5VQT - chains A and B; structure by X-ray diffraction, 2.56 A resolution.

Chain A:
Name: Reverse transcriptase/ribonuclease H
From: Human immunodeficiency virus type 1 group M subtype B (isolate BH10)
Notes: EC 2.7.7.49, 2.7.7.7, 3.1.26.13
UniProt: P03366 (POL_HV1B1); residues 1-555 here correspond to UniProt positions 600-1154 (UniProt number = residue number + 599)
Amino-acid sequence (557 residues; row label = number of the first residue in the row; numbers below 1 keep their minus sign (Met-1 is residue -1)):
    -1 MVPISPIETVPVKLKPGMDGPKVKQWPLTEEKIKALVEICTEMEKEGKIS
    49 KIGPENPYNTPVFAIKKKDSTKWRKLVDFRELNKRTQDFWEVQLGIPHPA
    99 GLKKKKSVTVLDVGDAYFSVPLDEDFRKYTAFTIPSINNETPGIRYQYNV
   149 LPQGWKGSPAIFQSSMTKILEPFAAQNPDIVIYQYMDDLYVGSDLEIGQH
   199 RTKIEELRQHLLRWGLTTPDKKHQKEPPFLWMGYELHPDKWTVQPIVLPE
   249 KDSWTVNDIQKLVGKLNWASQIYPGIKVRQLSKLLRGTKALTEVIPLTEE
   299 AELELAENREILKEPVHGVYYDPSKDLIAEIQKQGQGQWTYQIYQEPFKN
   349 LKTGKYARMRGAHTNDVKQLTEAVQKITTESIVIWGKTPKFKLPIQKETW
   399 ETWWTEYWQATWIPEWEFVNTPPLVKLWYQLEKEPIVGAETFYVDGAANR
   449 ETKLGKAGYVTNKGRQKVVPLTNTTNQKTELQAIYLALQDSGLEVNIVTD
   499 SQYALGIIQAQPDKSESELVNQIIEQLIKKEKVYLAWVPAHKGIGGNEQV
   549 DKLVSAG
Unresolved in the structure: 64-70, 553-555
Sequence notes: expression tag (-1 to 0); engineered mutation Ala172 (Lys771 in P03366), Ala173 (Lys772 in P03366), Ser280 (Cys879 in P03366)
Ligand contacts: 2-chloro-N- (9K7; 2-chloro-N-(6-cyano-3-{2-[2-(2,4-dioxo-3,4-dihydropyrimidin-1(2H)-yl)ethoxy]phenoxy}-4-methylnaphthalen-1-yl)-N-methylacetamide): Pro95, Leu100, Lys101, Lys102, Lys103, Val106, Val179, Tyr181, Gln182, Tyr183, Tyr188, Val189, Gly190, Phe227, Leu228, Trp229, Leu234, His235, Pro236, Tyr318
Swiss-Prot annotation at these positions:
  - region: Phe227 to His235 (RT 'primer grip')
  - motif: Trp398 to Trp414 (Tryptophan repeat motif)
  - binding site (Mg(2+)): Asp110, Asp185, Asp186, Asp443, Glu478, Asp498, Asp549
  - site: Trp401 (Essential for RT p66/p51 heterodimerization), Trp414 (Essential for RT p66/p51 heterodimerization), Phe440, Tyr441 (Cleavage)

Chain B:
Name: p51 RT
From: Human immunodeficiency virus type 1 group M subtype B (isolate BH10)
UniProt: P03366 (POL_HV1B1); residues 1-428 here correspond to UniProt positions 600-1027 (UniProt number = residue number + 599)
Amino-acid sequence (428 residues; row label = number of the first residue in the row):
     1 PISPIETVPVKLKPGMDGPKVKQWPLTEEKIKALVEICTEMEKEGKISKI
    51 GPENPYNTPVFAIKKKDSTKWRKLVDFRELNKRTQDFWEVQLGIPHPAGL
   101 KKKKSVTVLDVGDAYFSVPLDEDFRKYTAFTIPSINNETPGIRYQYNVLP
   151 QGWKGSPAIFQSSMTKILEPFKKQNPDIVIYQYMDDLYVGSDLEIGQHRT
   201 KIEELRQHLLRWGLTTPDKKHQKEPPFLWMGYELHPDKWTVQPIVLPEKD
   251 SWTVNDIQKLVGKLNWASQIYPGIKVRQLSKLLRGTKALTEVIPLTEEAE
   301 LELAENREILKEPVHGVYYDPSKDLIAEIQKQGQGQWTYQIYQEPFKNLK
   351 TGKYARMRGAHTNDVKQLTEAVQKITTESIVIWGKTPKFKLPIQKETWET
   401 WWTEYWQATWIPEWEFVNTPPLVKLWYQ
Unresolved in the structure: 1-4, 89-93, 213-231
Sequence notes: engineered mutation Ser280 (Cys879 in P03366)
Swiss-Prot annotation at these positions:
  - region: Phe227 to His235 (RT 'primer grip')
  - motif: Trp398 to Trp414 (Tryptophan repeat motif)
  - binding site (Mg(2+)): Asp110, Asp185, Asp186
  - site (Essential for RT p66/p51 heterodimerization): Trp401, Trp414

Interface between chain A and chain B:
Pairs across the interface (104):
  Val8(A) - Glu53(B)
  Pro9(A) - Glu53(B)
  Gln85(A) - Glu53(B)  hydrogen bond (side chain-backbone)
  Asp86(A) - Lys20(B)  salt bridge
  Asp86(A) - Pro55(B)
  Phe87(A) - Pro52(B)
  Phe87(A) - Glu53(B)
  Trp88(A) - Pro52(B)  hydrogen bond (backbone-backbone)
  Trp88(A) - Asn54(B)
  Trp88(A) - Pro55(B)
  Trp88(A) - Asn57(B)
  Trp88(A) - Thr131(B)
  Trp88(A) - Arg143(B)
  Gly93(A) - Asn137(B)
  Ile94(A) - Asn137(B)
  Pro95(A) - Asn136(B)
  Pro95(A) - Asn137(B)
  His96(A) - Asn136(B)  hydrogen bond (backbone-side chain)
  Gly99(A) - Asn136(B)
  Ala158(A) - Pro52(B)
  Gln161(A) - Pro140(B)
  Ser162(A) - Pro52(B)
  Tyr181(A) - Glu138(B)  hydrogen bond
  Gln373(A) - Thr397(B)
  Gln373(A) - Thr400(B)
  Gln373(A) - Trp401(B)  hydrogen bond
  Thr376(A) - Trp401(B)
  Ile380(A) - Pro25(B)  hydrophobic
  Ile380(A) - Leu26(B)
  Ile380(A) - Thr27(B)
  Val381(A) - Pro25(B)  hydrophobic
  Val381(A) - Ile135(B)
  Val381(A) - Asn136(B)  hydrogen bond (backbone-backbone)
  Ile382(A) - Ile135(B)
  Ile382(A) - Asn136(B)
  Trp383(A) - Ile135(B)
  Gly384(A) - Thr27(B)
  Gly384(A) - Glu28(B)  hydrogen bond (backbone-backbone)
  Gly384(A) - Ile135(B)
  Trp402(A) - Lys331(B)  hydrogen bond (backbone-side chain)
  Trp402(A) - Asp364(B)
  Tyr405(A) - Lys331(B)  hydrogen bond (backbone-side chain)
  Trp406(A) - Lys331(B)
  Trp406(A) - Pro392(B)  hydrophobic
  Trp406(A) - Val417(B)
  Trp406(A) - Asn418(B)
  Trp406(A) - Thr419(B)
  Trp406(A) - Pro420(B)
  Trp406(A) - Pro421(B)
  Gln407(A) - Lys331(B)  hydrogen bond (backbone-side chain)
  Gln407(A) - Pro392(B)
  Gln407(A) - Ile393(B)
  Gln407(A) - Gln394(B)  hydrogen bond
  Gln407(A) - Val417(B)  hydrogen bond (side chain-backbone)
  Gln407(A) - Asn418(B)
  Ala408(A) - Trp337(B)  hydrophobic
  Ala408(A) - Asp364(B)
  Ala408(A) - Pro392(B)  hydrogen bond (backbone-backbone)
  Ala408(A) - Ile393(B)
  Thr409(A) - Asp364(B)
  Trp410(A) - Thr362(B)
  Trp410(A) - Asn363(B)
  Trp410(A) - Val365(B)  hydrophobic
  Trp410(A) - Trp401(B)
  Trp410(A) - Tyr405(B)
  Pro412(A) - Trp401(B)  hydrophobic
  Pro433(A) - Asn255(B)
  Pro433(A) - Leu289(B)  hydrophobic
  Pro433(A) - Thr290(B)
  Ile434(A) - Thr290(B)
  Val435(A) - Thr290(B)
  Thr439(A) - Lys287(B)
  Thr439(A) - Ala288(B)
  Thr439(A) - Leu289(B)  hydrogen bond (side chain-backbone)
  Tyr441(A) - Val254(B)
  Tyr441(A) - Gln258(B)
  Tyr441(A) - Thr286(B)
  Tyr441(A) - Lys287(B)  hydrogen bond (side chain-backbone)
  Val458(A) - Thr286(B)
  Thr459(A) - Thr286(B)  hydrogen bond (backbone-side chain)
  Asn460(A) - Thr286(B)
  Asn460(A) - Lys287(B)
  Asn460(A) - Ala288(B)
  Asn494(A) - Leu289(B)
  Val496(A) - Leu289(B)  hydrophobic
  Leu503(A) - Leu422(B)  hydrophobic
  Gly504(A) - Pro420(B)
  Tyr532(A) - Asn255(B)  hydrogen bond
  Tyr532(A) - Leu289(B)  hydrophobic
  Trp535(A) - Leu422(B)  hydrophobic
  Trp535(A) - Trp426(B)  hydrophobic
  Val536(A) - Gln258(B)
  Pro537(A) - Gly262(B)
  Pro537(A) - Asn265(B)
  Lys540(A) - Asn265(B)
  Lys540(A) - Val276(B)
  Lys540(A) - Ser280(B)  hydrogen bond (backbone-side chain)
  Gly541(A) - Ser280(B)
  Ile542(A) - Leu283(B)  hydrophobic
  Gly543(A) - Leu283(B)  hydrogen bond (backbone-backbone)
  Gly543(A) - Arg284(B)
  Gly543(A) - Gly285(B)
  Gly544(A) - Gly285(B)  hydrogen bond (backbone-backbone)
  Gly544(A) - Thr286(B)
Also at the interface, not in a pair above, chain A (64 interface residues in all): Val90, Leu100, Ile159, Thr165, Glu169, Met357, Thr369, Thr377, Thr386, Gln500, Gln507, Ala508, Ala534
Also at the interface, not in a pair above, chain B (57 interface residues in all): Lys49, Val261, His361, Leu368, Glu396

Summary:
The interface between chain A and chain B involves 64 residues on one side and 57 on the other, with 20
hydrogen bonds and 1 salt bridge. Polar contacts include Asp86(A)-Lys20(B), Gln85(A)-Glu53(B) and
His96(A)-Asn136(B). Ligands of chain A: 2-chloro-N-.
Chain A is Reverse transcriptase/ribonuclease H and chain B is p51 RT, both from Human immunodeficiency virus
type 1 group M subtype B (isolate BH10); the structure, Crystal Structure of HIV-1 Reverse Transcriptase in
Complex with
2-chloro-N-(6-cyano-3-(2-(2-(2,4-dioxo-3,4-dihydropyrimidin-1(2H)-yl)ethoxy)phenoxy)-4-methylnaphthalen-1-yl)-N-methylacetamide
(JLJ686), a Non-nucleoside Inhibitor, was determined by X-ray diffraction (same publication as 5VQQ, 5VQR,
5VQS, 5VQU, 5VQV, 5VQW and 3 further entries).
